PDB entry 6NW5 | X-ray diffraction, 1.70 A resolution | chains B and D of the 4 polymer chains in the assembly

[Chain B (and D)]
Protein: Aminopeptidase
Source organism: Thermotoga maritima
Notes: chain D of this document is another copy of the same molecule, construct and numbering; everything in this record applies to it too
UniProt: Q9X0E0 (Q9X0E0_THEMA); numbering as in UniProt (aligned over 1-331)
Sequence (331 residues; each row starts with the number of its first residue):
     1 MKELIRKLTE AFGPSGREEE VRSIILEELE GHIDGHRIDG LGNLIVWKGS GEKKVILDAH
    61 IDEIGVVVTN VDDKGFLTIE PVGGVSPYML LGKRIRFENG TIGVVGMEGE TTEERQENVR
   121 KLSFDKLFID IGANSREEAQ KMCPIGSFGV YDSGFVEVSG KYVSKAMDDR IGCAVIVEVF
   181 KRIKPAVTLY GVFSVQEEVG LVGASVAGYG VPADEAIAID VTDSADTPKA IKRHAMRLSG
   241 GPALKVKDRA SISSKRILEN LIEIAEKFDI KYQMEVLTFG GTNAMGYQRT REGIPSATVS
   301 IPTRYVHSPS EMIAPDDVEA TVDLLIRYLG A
What the authors report for this chain:
  - catalytic residues: E197, E198
  - mutagenesis - E197Q: abolished catalytic activity on L-Leu-pNA
  - mutagenesis - H60A (less than 0.1 s-1), H307A (less than 0.1 s-1): decreased catalytic activity on L-Leu-pNA

[How chain B and chain D interact]
Residue-residue contacts (38; chain B residue first):
  S15(B) - I252(D)
  G16(B) - I252(D)
  R17(B) - I252(D)
  R17(B) - K255(D)
  G40(B) - P295(D)
  L41(B) - Q288(D)
  V68(B) - V276(D)
  T69(B) - R233(D)  hydrogen bond (side chain-backbone)
  T69(B) - A235(D)
  T69(B) - V276(D)  hydrogen bond (side chain-backbone)
  N70(B) - K232(D)  hydrogen bond (side chain-backbone)
  N70(B) - H234(D)  hydrogen bond (side chain-backbone)
  N70(B) - A235(D)
  T78(B) - R233(D)
  I79(B) - R233(D)  hydrogen bond (backbone-side chain)
  E80(B) - R233(D)  salt bridge
  E80(B) - R249(D)  salt bridge
  E80(B) - T278(D)
  F124(B) - R233(D)
  D125(B) - R233(D)  salt bridge
  I145(B) - A235(D)  hydrophobic
  I145(B) - M274(D)  hydrophobic
  G146(B) - V246(D)
  F148(B) - V246(D)  hydrophobic
  Q196(B) - I252(D)
  V199(B) - I252(D)  hydrophobic
  G200(B) - R289(D)  hydrogen bond (backbone-side chain)
  V202(B) - Q288(D)
  V202(B) - R289(D)
  S205(B) - R289(D)
  V206(B) - Q288(D)
  V206(B) - R289(D)
  V206(B) - R291(D)
  V206(B) - E292(D)
  V206(B) - G293(D)
  Y209(B) - Y209(D)  hydrogen bond
  Y209(B) - R291(D)
  Y209(B) - E292(D)
Other interface residues (no listed pair), chain B (28 interface residues in all): E19, D39, V67, P81, V82
Other interface residues (no listed pair), chain D (23 interface residues in all): K247, S253, L277, T290, I294

[In short]
Chain B and chain D form an interface of 28 and 23 residues respectively, with 7 hydrogen bonds and 3 salt
bridges. Polar pairs include E80(B)-R233(D), E80(B)-R249(D) and D125(B)-R233(D). The paper reports catalytic
residues E197(B) and E198(B); H60A and H307A of chain B reduce catalytic activity on L-Leu-pNA.
Chain B and chain D are both Aminopeptidase (Thermotoga maritima); the structure, Crystal structure of
TmPep1050 aminopeptidase with its metal cofactors, was determined by X-ray diffraction (same publication as
5NE6, 5NE7 and 5NE8).
